PDB entry 6HE9 | electron microscopy, 6.35 A resolution (low resolution: residue-level contacts below are approximate; hydrogen-bond / salt-bridge calls are withheld) | chains j and k of the 34 polymer chains in the assembly

[Chain j (and k)]
Name: Proteasome subunit beta
Organism: Archaeoglobus fulgidus (strain ATCC 49558 / VC-16 / DSM 4304 / JCM 9628 / NBRC 100126)
Notes: EC 3.4.25.1; engineered mutation(s): 0; chain k of this document is another copy of the same molecule, construct and numbering; everything in this record applies to it too
UniProtKB: Q9P996 (PSB_ARCFU); residue numbers follow UniProt; this construct covers 12-213
Sequence (202 residues; row label = number of the first residue in the row):
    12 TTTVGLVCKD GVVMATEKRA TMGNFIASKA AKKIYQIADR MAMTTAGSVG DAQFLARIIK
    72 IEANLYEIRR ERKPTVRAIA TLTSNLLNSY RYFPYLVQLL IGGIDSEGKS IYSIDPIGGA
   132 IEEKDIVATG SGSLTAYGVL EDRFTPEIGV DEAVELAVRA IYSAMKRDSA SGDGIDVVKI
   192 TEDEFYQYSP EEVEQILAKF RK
Curated features (UniProtKB/Swiss-Prot):
  - active site: Thr12 (Nucleophile)

[How chain j and chain k interact]
Pairs across the interface (25; chain j residue first):
  Asn35(j) - Leu145(k)
  Phe36(j) - Ser144(k)
  Ile37(j) - Tyr148(k)
  Lys40(j) - Asp136(k)
  Lys40(j) - Ile137(k)
  Lys40(j) - Tyr148(k)
  Ala41(j) - Glu133(k)
  Ala41(j) - Asp136(k)
  Lys43(j) - Tyr123(k)
  Lys43(j) - Ile132(k)
  Lys43(j) - Glu133(k)
  Gly61(j) - Ile128(k)
  Gly61(j) - Gly130(k)
  Gln64(j) - Ala131(k)
  Phe65(j) - Asn96(k)
  Phe65(j) - Asn99(k)
  Arg68(j) - Arg88(k)
  Arg68(j) - Ala91(k)
  Arg68(j) - Thr92(k)
  Arg68(j) - Ser95(k)
  Arg68(j) - Asn96(k)
  Tyr103(j) - Tyr103(k)
  Phe104(j) - Asn99(k)
  Phe104(j) - Arg102(k)
  Phe104(j) - Tyr103(k)
Other interface residues (no listed pair), chain j (17 interface residues in all): Lys29, Ala42, Val60, Asp62, Pro105
Other interface residues (no listed pair), chain k (21 interface residues in all): Gly129, Glu152

[Summary]
17 residues of chain j and 21 residues of chain k are in contact. From UniProt: active-site residue Thr12(j)
on chain j.
Both chains are Proteasome subunit beta (Archaeoglobus fulgidus (strain ATCC 49558 / VC-16 / DSM 4304 / JCM
9628 / NBRC 100126)). Entry 6HE9 (PAN-proteasome in state 2) was determined by electron microscopy (same
publication as 6HE5, 6HE7, 6HE8, 6HEA, 6HEC and 6HED).
